3N2W - chains A and C of the 4 polymer chains in the assembly; structure by X-ray diffraction, 1.45 A resolution.

== Chain A (and C) ==
Molecule: Beta-peptidyl aminopeptidase
From: Sphingosinicella xenopeptidilytica
Notes: chain C of this document is another copy of the same molecule, construct and numbering; everything in this record applies to it too
UniProt: Q52VH2 (Q52VH2_9SPHN); residues 1-373 here correspond to UniProt positions 30-402 (UniProt number = residue number + 29)
Sequence (373 residues; row label = number of the first residue in the row):
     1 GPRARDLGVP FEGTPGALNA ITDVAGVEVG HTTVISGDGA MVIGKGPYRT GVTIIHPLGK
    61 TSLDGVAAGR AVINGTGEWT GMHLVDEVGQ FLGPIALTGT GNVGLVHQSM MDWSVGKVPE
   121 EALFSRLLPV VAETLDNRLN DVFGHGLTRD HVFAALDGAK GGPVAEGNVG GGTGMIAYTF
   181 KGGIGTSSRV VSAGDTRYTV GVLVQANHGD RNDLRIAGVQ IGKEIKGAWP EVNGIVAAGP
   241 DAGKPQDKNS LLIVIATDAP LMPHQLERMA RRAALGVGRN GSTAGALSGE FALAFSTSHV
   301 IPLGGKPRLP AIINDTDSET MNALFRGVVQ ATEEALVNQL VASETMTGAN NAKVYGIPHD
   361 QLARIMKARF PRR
Not modelled in the structure: 246-249, 372-373
Swiss-Prot annotation at these positions:
  - active site: S250 (Nucleophile), S288 (Proton donor/acceptor), E290 (Proton donor/acceptor)
What the authors report for this chain:
  - catalytic residues: S250
  - catalytic residues: E133, L135, N207, S288, E290 (proposed by the authors, not directly observed)
  - mutagenesis - K248A, N249A: unchanged catalytic activity
  - mutagenesis - E133A, S250A: abolished catalytic activity
  - mutagenesis - S288A, E290A: decreased catalytic activity
  - conformationally variable residues (side-chain flip): S250
  - contacts within the chain: S250-S288 (hydrogen bond), S288-E290 (hydrogen bond)
  - specificity-determining residues: E120 to R126

== Chain A / chain C interface ==
Residue-residue contacts (61; chain A residue first):
  E12(A) with R215(C), salt bridge; Q220(C)
  N74(A) with R268(C); R272(C)
  D213(A) with R326(C), salt bridge
  R215(A) with E12(C), salt bridge; G218(C); R279(C); E333(C), salt bridge
  G218(A) with R215(C); G218(C)
  Q220(A) with E12(C)
  R268(A) with N74(C); A286(C), hydrogen bond (side chain-backbone)
  R272(A) with N74(C); T283(C), hydrogen bond (side chain-backbone); A284(C), hydrogen bond (side chain-backbone)
  A274(A) with L275(C)
  L275(A) with A274(C); G278(C); S282(C); T283(C); A284(C), hydrophobic
  G278(A) with L275(C); G278(C); R279(C)
  R279(A) with R215(C); G278(C); G281(C), hydrogen bond (side chain-backbone); T283(C)
  G281(A) with R279(C), hydrogen bond (backbone-side chain)
  S282(A) with L275(C)
  T283(A) with R272(C), hydrogen bond (backbone-side chain); L275(C); R279(C); F325(C); V329(C)
  A284(A) with R272(C), hydrogen bond (backbone-side chain); L275(C), hydrophobic; F325(C)
  G285(A) with N322(C)
  A286(A) with R268(C), hydrogen bond (backbone-side chain); D315(C); M321(C), hydrophobic; N322(C), hydrogen bond (backbone-side chain); F325(C), hydrophobic
  L287(A) with T316(C); S318(C)
  D315(A) with A286(C)
  T316(A) with L287(C)
  S318(A) with L287(C)
  M321(A) with A286(C), hydrophobic
  N322(A) with G285(C); A286(C), hydrogen bond (side chain-backbone)
  F325(A) with T283(C); A284(C); A286(C), hydrophobic
  R326(A) with D213(C), salt bridge
  V329(A) with T283(C)
  E333(A) with R215(C), salt bridge
  R369(A) with R369(C)
Other interface residues (no listed pair), chain A (37 interface residues in all): V72, I73, T76, N212, A217, V219, R271, V277
Other interface residues (no listed pair), chain C (37 interface residues in all): V72, I73, T76, N212, A217, V219, R271, V277

== Overview ==
The chain A/chain C interface involves 37 residues from each chain, with 10 hydrogen bonds and 6 salt bridges.
Polar pairs include E12(A)-R215(C), D213(A)-R326(C) and R215(A)-E333(C). The paper reports catalytic residues
S250(A), E133(A) and L135(A) among others; E133A and S250A of chain A abolish catalytic activity; 6
substitutions were tested in all.
Both chains are Beta-peptidyl aminopeptidase (Sphingosinicella xenopeptidilytica). Entry 3N2W (Crystal
structure of the N-terminal beta-aminopeptidase BapA from Sphingosinicella xenopeptidilytica) was determined
by X-ray diffraction (same publication as 3N33 and 3N5I).
